6GX7 - chains A and B of the 4 polymer chains in the assembly; structure by X-ray diffraction, 3.19 A resolution.

# Chain A
Name: Tubulin alpha chain
Source organism: Ovis aries
Reference sequence: D0VWZ0 (D0VWZ0_SHEEP); numbering as in UniProt (aligned over 1-451)
Sequence (451 residues; row label = number of the first residue in the row):
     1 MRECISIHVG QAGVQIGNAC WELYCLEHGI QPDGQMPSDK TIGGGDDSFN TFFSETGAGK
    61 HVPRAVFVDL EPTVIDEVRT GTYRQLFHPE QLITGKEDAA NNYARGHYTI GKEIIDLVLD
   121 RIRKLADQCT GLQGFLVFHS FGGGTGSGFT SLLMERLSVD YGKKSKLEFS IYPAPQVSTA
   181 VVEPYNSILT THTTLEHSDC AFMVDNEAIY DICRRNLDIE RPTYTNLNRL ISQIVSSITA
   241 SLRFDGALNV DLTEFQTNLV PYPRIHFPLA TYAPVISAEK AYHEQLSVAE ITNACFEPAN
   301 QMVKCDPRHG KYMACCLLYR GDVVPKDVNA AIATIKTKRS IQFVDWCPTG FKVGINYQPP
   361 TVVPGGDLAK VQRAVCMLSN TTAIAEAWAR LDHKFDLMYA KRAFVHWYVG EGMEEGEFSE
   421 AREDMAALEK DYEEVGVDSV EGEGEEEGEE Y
Unresolved in the structure: 1, 39-46, 438-451
Construct notes: conflict Ser232 (Gly in D0VWZ0), Ser340 (Thr in D0VWZ0)
Ion coordination: Mg2+: Glu71 (together with GTP)
Residues lining bound ligands: GTP (guanosine-5'-triphosphate): Gly10, Gln11, Ala12, Gln15, Ile16, Asp69, Glu71, Asp98, Ala99, Ala100, Asn101, Ser140, Gly142, Gly143, Gly144, Thr145, Gly146, Ile171, Pro173, Val177, Ser178, Thr179, Glu183, Asn206, Tyr224, Leu227, Asn228, Ile231

# Chain B
Name: Tubulin beta chain
Source organism: Ovis aries
Reference sequence: D0VWY9 (D0VWY9_SHEEP); the author numbering skips numbers that UniProt does not, so the offset changes along the chain: 1-44 = UniProt 1-44; 47-360 = UniProt 45-358; 369-455 = UniProt 359-445
Sequence (445 residues; each row starts with the number of its first residue; note: 10 numbers in that range are skipped by the numbering (no residue carries them; nothing is unmodelled there)):
     1 MREIVHIQAG QCGNQIGAKF WEVISDEHGI DPTGSYHGDS DLQL
    47 ERINVYYNEA TGNKYVPRAI LVDLEPGTMD SVRSGPFGQI FRPDNFVFGQ SGAGNNWAKG
   107 HYTEGAELVD SVLDVVRKES ESCDCLQGFQ LTHSLGGGTG SGMGTLLISK IREEYPDRIM
   167 NTFSVMPSPK VSDTVVEPYN ATLSVHQLVE NTDETYCIDN EALYDICFRT LKLTTPTYGD
   227 LNHLVSATMS GVTTCLRFPG QLNADLRKLA VNMVPFPRLH FFMPGFAPLT SRGSQQYRAL
   287 TVPELTQQMF DSKNMMAACD PRHGRYLTVA AIFRGRMSMK EVDEQMLNVQ NKNSSYFVEW
   347 IPNNVKTAVC DIPP
   369 RGLKMSATFI GNSTAIQELF KRISEQFTAM FRRKAFLHWY TGEGMDEMEF TEAESNMNDL
   429 VSEYQQYQDA TADEQGEFEE EEGEDEA
Unresolved in the structure: 278-284, 441-455
Construct notes: conflict Cys203 (Ser201 in D0VWY9), Ile318 (Val316 in D0VWY9)
Residues lining bound ligands: GTP (guanosine-5'-triphosphate): Gly10, Gln11, Cys12, Gln15, Ile16, Asp69, Glu71, Gly98, Ala99, Gly100, Asn101, Ser140, Gly142, Gly143, Gly144, Thr145, Gly146, Val171, Pro173, Ser174, Val177, Ser178, Glu183, Asn206, Leu209, Tyr224, Leu227, Asn228, Val231

# Interface between chain A and chain B
Residue-residue contacts (53):
  Gln11(A) with Gln247(B), hydrogen bond
  Lys96(A) with Asp130(B), salt bridge
  Glu97(A) with Met1(B); Cys131(B); Leu132(B); Arg164(B), salt bridge; Arg253(B), salt bridge
  Asp98(A) with Met1(B); Asp251(B); Lys254(B)
  Ala100(A) with Arg253(B); Lys254(B); Val257(B)
  Asn101(A) with Lys254(B)
  Arg105(A) with Arg253(B)
  Pro175(A) with Asn349(B)
  Ser178(A) with Lys352(B), hydrogen bond (backbone-side chain)
  Thr179(A) with Gln247(B); Leu248(B); Asn258(B), hydrogen bond (backbone-side chain)
  Ala180(A) with Asn258(B); Lys352(B)
  Val181(A) with Asn258(B), hydrogen bond (backbone-side chain); Ile347(B), hydrophobic; Asn349(B); Lys352(B)
  Val182(A) with Val257(B), hydrophobic
  Glu220(A) with Lys326(B), salt bridge
  Tyr224(A) with Gln247(B)
  Lys394(A) with Pro348(B); Asn349(B), hydrogen bond
  Leu397(A) with Trp346(B); Pro348(B), hydrophobic
  Met398(A) with Trp346(B), hydrogen bond (backbone-backbone); Pro348(B)
  Lys401(A) with Phe262(B); Trp346(B); Thr439(B), hydrogen bond (side chain-backbone)
  Ala403(A) with Pro261(B); Phe262(B), hydrophobic
  Phe404(A) with Val257(B); Asn258(B); Val260(B); Pro261(B), hydrogen bond (backbone-backbone); Thr314(B); Ile347(B), hydrophobic
  His406(A) with Val260(B); Pro261(B), hydrogen bond (side chain-backbone); Phe262(B); Pro263(B)
  Trp407(A) with Ala256(B), hydrophobic; Val257(B), hydrophobic; Val260(B), hydrogen bond (side chain-backbone)
Also at the interface, not in a pair above, chain A (24 interface residues in all): Arg402
Also at the interface, not in a pair above, chain B (29 interface residues in all): Glu345, Asn350, Ala438, Ala440

# Overview
24 residues of chain A face 29 of chain B across their interface; the contacts include 10 hydrogen bonds and 4
salt bridges. Polar pairs include Lys96(A)-Asp130(B), Glu97(A)-Arg164(B) and Glu97(A)-Arg253(B). Bound to
chain A: GTP. Ligands of chain B: GTP.
Chain A is Tubulin alpha chain and chain B is Tubulin beta chain, both from Ovis aries; the structure,
Tubulin-CopN-alphaRep complex, was determined by X-ray diffraction, deposited together with 6GVM and 6GVN.
